PDB entry 3BIM | X-ray diffraction, 2.60 A resolution | chains C and D of the 4 polymer chains in the assembly

== Chain C (and D) ==
Name: B-cell lymphoma 6 protein
Source organism: Homo sapiens
Notes: fragment: BTB domain (also known as the POZ domain); chain D of this document is another copy of the same molecule, construct and numbering; everything in this record applies to it too
UniProt: P41182 (BCL6_HUMAN); residues 5-129 here = UniProt positions 5-129
Chain sequence (127 residues; numbered 3 to 129; the number before each row is that of its first residue):
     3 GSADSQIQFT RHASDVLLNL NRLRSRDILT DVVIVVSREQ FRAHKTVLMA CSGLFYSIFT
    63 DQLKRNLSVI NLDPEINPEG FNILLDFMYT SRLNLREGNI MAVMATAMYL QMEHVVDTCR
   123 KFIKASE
Disordered / not traced: 3-4 (chain D: 3-4, 129)
Construct notes: expression tag (3-4); engineered mutation Gln8 (Cys in P41182), Arg67 (Cys in P41182), Asn84 (Cys in P41182)

== Interface between chain C and chain D ==
Pairs across the interface - 90 pairs, chain C then chain D:
  Ala5(C) - Arg98(D)
  Asp6(C) - Asn96(D)
  Asp6(C) - Leu97(D)
  Asp6(C) - Arg98(D)  salt bridge
  Ser7(C) - Leu95(D)
  Ser7(C) - Asn96(D)
  Ser7(C) - Leu97(D)  hydrogen bond (backbone-backbone)
  Ser7(C) - Phe124(D)
  Gln8(C) - Arg94(D)  hydrogen bond
  Gln8(C) - Leu95(D)
  Gln8(C) - Asn96(D)
  Ile9(C) - Ser93(D)
  Ile9(C) - Arg94(D)
  Ile9(C) - Leu95(D)  hydrogen bond (backbone-backbone)
  Ile9(C) - Leu97(D)  hydrophobic
  Ile9(C) - Thr120(D)
  Ile9(C) - Phe124(D)  hydrophobic
  Gln10(C) - Ser93(D)
  Gln10(C) - Arg94(D)  hydrogen bond
  Phe11(C) - Phe89(D)  hydrophobic
  Phe11(C) - Ser93(D)  hydrogen bond (backbone-backbone)
  Phe11(C) - Leu95(D)  hydrophobic
  Phe11(C) - His116(D)
  Phe11(C) - Thr120(D)
  His14(C) - Leu19(D)
  His14(C) - Cys53(D)
  His14(C) - Phe89(D)  hydrogen bond (side chain-backbone)
  His14(C) - Met90(D)  hydrogen bond (side chain-backbone)
  His14(C) - Ser93(D)
  Ala15(C) - Ala15(D)
  Ala15(C) - Ser16(D)
  Ala15(C) - Ser93(D)
  Ser16(C) - Ala15(D)
  Val18(C) - Ala52(D)
  Val18(C) - Cys53(D)  hydrophobic
  Leu19(C) - His14(D)
  Asn21(C) - Ala52(D)  hydrogen bond (side chain-backbone)
  Leu22(C) - Thr48(D)
  Leu25(C) - Thr48(D)
  Leu25(C) - Tyr58(D)  hydrophobic
  Arg28(C) - Tyr58(D)  hydrogen bond
  Ile30(C) - Met51(D)  hydrophobic
  Ile30(C) - Tyr58(D)
  Leu31(C) - Lys47(D)
  Leu31(C) - Thr48(D)
  Leu31(C) - Met51(D)  hydrophobic
  Leu31(C) - Arg67(D)
  Thr32(C) - Arg67(D)
  His46(C) - Thr48(D)
  Lys47(C) - Leu31(D)
  Thr48(C) - Leu22(D)
  Thr48(C) - Leu31(D)
  Thr48(C) - His46(D)
  Thr48(C) - Thr48(D)
  Met51(C) - Ile30(D)  hydrophobic
  Met51(C) - Leu31(D)  hydrophobic
  Ala52(C) - Val18(D)
  Ala52(C) - Asn21(D)  hydrogen bond (backbone-side chain)
  Ala52(C) - Leu22(D)  hydrophobic
  Cys53(C) - His14(D)
  Cys53(C) - Val18(D)  hydrophobic
  Tyr58(C) - Leu25(D)  hydrophobic
  Tyr58(C) - Arg28(D)  hydrogen bond
  Tyr58(C) - Ile30(D)
  Phe61(C) - Leu31(D)
  Arg67(C) - Leu31(D)
  Arg67(C) - Thr32(D)
  Phe89(C) - Phe11(D)  hydrophobic
  Phe89(C) - His14(D)
  Met90(C) - His14(D)  hydrogen bond (backbone-side chain)
  Ser93(C) - Ile9(D)
  Ser93(C) - Gln10(D)
  Ser93(C) - Phe11(D)  hydrogen bond (backbone-backbone)
  Ser93(C) - His14(D)
  Ser93(C) - Ala15(D)
  Arg94(C) - Gln8(D)  hydrogen bond
  Arg94(C) - Ile9(D)
  Arg94(C) - Gln10(D)
  Leu95(C) - Gln8(D)
  Leu95(C) - Ile9(D)  hydrogen bond (backbone-backbone)
  Asn96(C) - Ser7(D)
  Asn96(C) - Gln8(D)
  Leu97(C) - Ser7(D)  hydrogen bond (backbone-backbone)
  Arg98(C) - Asp6(D)
  Glu99(C) - Ala5(D)
  His116(C) - Phe11(D)
  Thr120(C) - Ile9(D)
  Thr120(C) - Phe11(D)
  Phe124(C) - Ala5(D)
  Phe124(C) - Ser7(D)
Other interface residues (no listed pair), chain C (41 interface residues in all): Val49
Other interface residues (no listed pair), chain D (41 interface residues in all): Phe61, Thr62, Val117

== Summary ==
The chain C/chain D interface involves 41 residues from each chain; the contacts include 16 hydrogen bonds and
1 salt bridge. Polar pairs include Asp6(C)-Arg98(D), Gln8(C)-Arg94(D) and Gln10(C)-Arg94(D).
Chain C and chain D are both B-cell lymphoma 6 protein (Homo sapiens); the structure, Crystal structure of the
BCL6 BTB domain dimer in complex with the BCOR BBD corepressor peptide, was determined by X-ray diffraction.
